Entry 7BJT (X-ray diffraction, 1.42 A resolution); this record covers chains A and B.

== Chain A (and B) ==
Molecule: Alginate lyase, family PL17
Source organism: Zobellia galactanivorans (strain DSM 12802 / CCUG 47099 / CIP 106680 / NCIMB 13871 / Dsij)
Notes: EC 4.2.2.3; chain B of this document is another copy of the same molecule, construct and numbering; everything in this record applies to it too
Reference sequence: G0LCA3 (G0LCA3_ZOBGA); numbering as in UniProt (aligned over 1-751)
Amino-acid sequence (751 residues; numbered 1 to 751; the number before each row is that of its first residue):
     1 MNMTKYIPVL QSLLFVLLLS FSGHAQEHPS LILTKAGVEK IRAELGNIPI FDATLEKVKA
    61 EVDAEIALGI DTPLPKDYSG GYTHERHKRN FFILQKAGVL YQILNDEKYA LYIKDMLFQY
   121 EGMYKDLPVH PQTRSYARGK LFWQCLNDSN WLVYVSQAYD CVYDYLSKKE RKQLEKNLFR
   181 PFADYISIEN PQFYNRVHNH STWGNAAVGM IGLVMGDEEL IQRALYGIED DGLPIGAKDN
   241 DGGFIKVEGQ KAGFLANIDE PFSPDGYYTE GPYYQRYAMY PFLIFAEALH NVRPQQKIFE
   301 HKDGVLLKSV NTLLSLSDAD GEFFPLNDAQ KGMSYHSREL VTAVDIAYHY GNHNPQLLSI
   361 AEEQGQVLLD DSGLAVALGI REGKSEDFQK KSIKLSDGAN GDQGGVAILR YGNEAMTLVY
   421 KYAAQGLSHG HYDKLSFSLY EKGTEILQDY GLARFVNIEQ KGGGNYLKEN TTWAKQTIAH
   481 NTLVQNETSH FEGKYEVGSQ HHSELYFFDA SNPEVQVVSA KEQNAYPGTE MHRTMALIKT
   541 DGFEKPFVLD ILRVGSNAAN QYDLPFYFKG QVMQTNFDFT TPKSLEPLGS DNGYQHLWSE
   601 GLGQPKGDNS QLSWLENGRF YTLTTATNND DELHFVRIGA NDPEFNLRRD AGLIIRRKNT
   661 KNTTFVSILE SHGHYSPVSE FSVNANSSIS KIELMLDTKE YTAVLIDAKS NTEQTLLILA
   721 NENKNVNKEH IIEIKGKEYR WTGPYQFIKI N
Not modelled in the structure: 1-24
Bound ions: Mg2+: Thr83, Leu141; Ca2+ near Asp449 (its only coordinating residue here)
Ligand contacts: D-malate (MLT): Gln144, Leu146, Asn147, Asn150, Tyr273, Tyr274, Tyr277, Arg454, Val456, Asn457
Reported in the primary citation:
  - mutagenesis - Y274A, Y466A: abolished catalytic activity on alginate
  - mutagenesis - H200A: decreased catalytic activity
  - catalytic residues: His200, Tyr274, Tyr466
  - Ca2+ coordination: His431, Asp449, His480
  - conformationally variable residues (order/disorder transition): Asn240 to Gly243

== Interface between chain A and chain B ==
Contacting residue pairs (99):
  Glu85(A) with Phe681(B)
  Lys88(A) with Phe681(B)
  Phe92(A) with Phe681(B), hydrophobic
  Tyr273(A) with Glu680(B), hydrogen bond
  Arg276(A) with Glu680(B), salt bridge
  Gln330(A) with Tyr675(B), hydrogen bond; Pro677(B); Glu680(B)
  Lys331(A) with Pro677(B)
  Gly332(A) with Pro677(B); Val678(B)
  Met333(A) with Pro677(B); Val678(B); Glu680(B)
  Ser334(A) with Val678(B)
  His336(A) with Val678(B)
  Ser337(A) with Val678(B)
  Arg338(A) with Ser679(B), hydrogen bond (side chain-backbone); Phe681(B)
  Phe455(A) with Gln571(B); Met573(B), hydrophobic
  Val456(A) with Tyr675(B), hydrogen bond (backbone-side chain); Glu680(B)
  Asn457(A) with Glu680(B), hydrogen bond (side chain-backbone); Ser682(B)
  Ile458(A) with Met573(B), hydrophobic; Tyr675(B), hydrophobic
  Gln460(A) with Met573(B); Gln574(B); Ala685(B); Asn686(B)
  Lys461(A) with Gln571(B); Val572(B), hydrogen bond (side chain-backbone)
  Gln571(A) with Phe455(B); Phe645(B), hydrogen bond (side chain-backbone)
  Val572(A) with Lys461(B), hydrogen bond (backbone-side chain); Phe645(B), hydrophobic
  Met573(A) with Ile458(B), hydrophobic; Gln460(B); Lys461(B)
  Gln574(A) with Gln460(B)
  Phe579(A) with Pro643(B); Phe645(B), hydrophobic
  Thr581(A) with Pro643(B)
  Pro582(A) with Trp598(B)
  Lys583(A) with Pro587(B); Trp598(B)
  Ser584(A) with Leu585(B); Glu586(B); Trp598(B)
  Leu585(A) with Ser584(B); Leu585(B), hydrogen bond (backbone-backbone); Trp598(B)
  Glu586(A) with Ser584(B)
  Pro587(A) with Lys583(B)
  Trp598(A) with Pro582(B); Lys583(B); Ser584(B); Leu585(B), hydrophobic
  Glu600(A) with Phe645(B); Arg649(B), salt bridge
  Leu615(A) with Ile458(B), hydrophobic
  Phe635(A) with Phe645(B), hydrophobic
  Arg637(A) with Arg649(B)
  Pro643(A) with Phe579(B); Thr581(B)
  Phe645(A) with Gln571(B), hydrogen bond (backbone-side chain); Val572(B), hydrophobic; Phe579(B), hydrophobic; Glu600(B); Phe635(B), hydrophobic
  Arg649(A) with Glu600(B), salt bridge; Arg637(B)
  Tyr675(A) with Gln330(B), hydrogen bond; Val456(B), hydrogen bond (side chain-backbone); Ile458(B), hydrophobic
  Pro677(A) with Gln330(B); Lys331(B); Gly332(B); Met333(B)
  Val678(A) with Gly332(B); Met333(B); Ser334(B); His336(B); Ser337(B)
  Ser679(A) with Arg338(B), hydrogen bond (backbone-side chain)
  Glu680(A) with Tyr273(B), hydrogen bond; Arg276(B), salt bridge; Gln330(B); Met333(B); Val456(B); Asn457(B), hydrogen bond (backbone-side chain)
  Phe681(A) with Glu85(B); Lys88(B); Phe92(B), hydrophobic; Arg338(B)
  Ser682(A) with Asn457(B)
  Ala685(A) with Gln460(B)
  Asn686(A) with Gln460(B)
Also at the interface, not in a pair above, chain A (50 interface residues in all): Phe620, Asp642
Also at the interface, not in a pair above, chain B (50 interface residues in all): Leu615, Phe620, Asp642

== Overview ==
Chain A and chain B each contribute 50 residues to their interface; the contacts include 15 hydrogen bonds and
4 salt bridges. Polar pairs include Arg276(A)-Glu680(B), Glu600(A)-Arg649(B) and Tyr273(A)-Glu680(B). Chain A
binds D-malate. The paper reports catalytic residues His200(A), Tyr274(A) and Tyr466(A); Y274A and Y466A of
chain A abolish catalytic activity on alginate.
Both chains are Alginate lyase, family PL17 (Zobellia galactanivorans (strain DSM 12802 / CCUG 47099 / CIP
106680 / NCIMB 13871 / Dsij)). Entry 7BJT (Structure-function analysis of a new PL17 oligoalginate lyase from
the marine bacterium Zobellia galactanivorans DsijT) was determined by X-ray diffraction (same publication as
7BM6).
